Entry 7X76 (electron microscopy, 3.67 A resolution); this record covers chains N and P of the 13 polymer chains in the assembly.

== Chain N ==
Protein: Putative metal uptake regulation protein
Source organism: Streptomyces coelicolor A3(2)
UniProt: Q9L2H5 (Q9L2H5_STRCO); residue numbers follow UniProt; this construct covers 1-139
Sequence (159 residues; numbered -19 to 139; the number before each row is that of its first residue; numbers below 1 keep their minus sign (Met-19 is residue -19)):
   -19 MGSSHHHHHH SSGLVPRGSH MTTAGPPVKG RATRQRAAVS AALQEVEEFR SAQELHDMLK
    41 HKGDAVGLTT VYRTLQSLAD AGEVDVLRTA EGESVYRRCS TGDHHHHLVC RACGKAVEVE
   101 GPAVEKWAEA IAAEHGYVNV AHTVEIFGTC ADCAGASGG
Disordered / not traced: -19 to 5, 137-139
Differences from the reference sequence: initiating methionine (-19); expression tag (-18 to 0)
Metal / ion sites: Zn2+ site 1: Asp65, Cys79, His85, His87; Zn2+ site 2: His84, His86, Glu105, His122; Zn2+ site 3: Cys90, Cys93, Cys130, Cys133
From the paper describing this entry:
  - mutagenesis - R11A, D37A/H41A, R53A: decreased binding to the 84-nt DNA strand

== Chain P ==
Molecule: 84-nt DNA strand
Sequence (84 nucleotides; row label = number of the first residue in the row):
     1 GGCGACCCGG CGCCCGCTAC GGAGTCAACT ACGGGTAGGG GGTATCGGGC AACGCGGCAC
    61 TGAACACCGT TGTCATGTGC CTTG

== Chain N / chain P interface ==
Residue-residue contacts (10; chain N residue first):
  Arg11(N) - DT78(P)  base contact
  Arg11(N) - DG79(P)  hydrogen bond to the sugar
  Ala12(N) - DG79(P)  phosphate contact
  Arg14(N) - DT78(P)  salt bridge to the phosphate
  Tyr52(N) - DT70(P)  hydrogen bond to the phosphate
  Tyr52(N) - DT71(P)  base contact
  Arg53(N) - DT73(P)  base contact
  Arg53(N) - DC74(P)  base contact
  Glu73(N) - DG69(P)  phosphate contact
  Glu73(N) - DT70(P)  phosphate contact
Other interface residues (no listed pair), chain N (9 interface residues in all): Thr13, Thr49, Glu71

== Summary ==
9 residues of chain N and 7 residues of chain P are in contact; the contacts include 2 hydrogen bonds and 1
salt bridge. Polar contacts include Arg11(N)-DG79(P), Tyr52(N)-DT70(P) and Arg14(N)-DT78(P). From the paper:
R11A, D37A/H41A and R53A of chain N reduce binding to the 84-nt DNA strand.
Chain N is Putative metal uptake regulation protein (Streptomyces coelicolor A3(2)) and chain P is an 84-nt
DNA strand; the structure, Cryo-EM structure of Streptomyces coelicolor RNAP-promoter open complex with two
Zur dimers, was determined by electron microscopy, deposited together with 7VO0, 7VO9, 7VPD, 7VPZ, 7X74 and
7X75.
